Entry 6TZG (X-ray diffraction, 1.82 A resolution); this record covers chain A.

# Chain A
Molecule: Beta-lactamase
Source organism: Acinetobacter baumannii
Notes: EC 3.5.2.6
Reference sequence: Q6DRA1 (Q6DRA1_ACIBA); residues 0-359 here correspond to UniProt positions 24-383 (UniProt number = residue number + 24)
Chain sequence (361 residues; each row starts with the number of its first residue; numbers below 1 keep their minus sign (Met-1 is residue -1)):
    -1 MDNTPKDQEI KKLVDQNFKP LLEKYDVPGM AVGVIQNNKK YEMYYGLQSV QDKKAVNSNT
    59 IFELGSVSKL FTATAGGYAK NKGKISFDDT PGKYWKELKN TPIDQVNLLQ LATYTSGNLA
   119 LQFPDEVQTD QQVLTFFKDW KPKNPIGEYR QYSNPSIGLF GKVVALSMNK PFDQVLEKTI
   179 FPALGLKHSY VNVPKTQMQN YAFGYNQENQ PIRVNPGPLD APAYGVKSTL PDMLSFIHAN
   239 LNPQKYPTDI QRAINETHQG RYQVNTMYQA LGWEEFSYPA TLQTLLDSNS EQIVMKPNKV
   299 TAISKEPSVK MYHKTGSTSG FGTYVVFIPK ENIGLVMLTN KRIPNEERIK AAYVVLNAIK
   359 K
Disordered / not traced: -1 to 0, 359
Covalent attachments: compound PKY linked to Ser64
Construct notes: expression tag (-1)
Ligand contacts: PKY ([4-(3-aminocarbonylphenyl)-1,2,3-triazol-1-yl]methyl-phosphonooxy-borinic acid): Gly63, Lys67, Leu119, Gln120, Tyr150, Asn152, Val212, Asn213, Tyr222, Asn287, Val292, Lys312, Thr313, Gly314, Ser315, Thr316, Ser317
Reported in the primary citation:
  - binding site for PKY: Ser64, Gln120, Asn152, Ser315, Arg340

# In short
Covalently linked compound PKY: at Ser64. From the paper: a binding site for PKY at Ser64, Gln120 and Asn152
among others.
Chain A is Beta-lactamase (Acinetobacter baumannii); the structure, ADC-7 in complex with boronic acid
transition state inhibitor S17083, was determined by X-ray diffraction (same publication as 6TZF, 6TZH, 6TZI
and 6TZJ).
